Entry 2OT1 (X-ray diffraction, 2.05 A resolution); this record covers chains A and D of the 4 polymer chains in the assembly.

Chain A (and D):
Molecule: Fructose-bisphosphate aldolase A
Organism: Oryctolagus cuniculus
Notes: EC 4.1.2.13; chain D of this document is another copy of the same molecule, construct and numbering; everything in this record applies to it too
UniProt: P00883 (ALDOA_RABIT); residues 1-363 here correspond to UniProt positions 2-364 (UniProt number = residue number + 1)
Amino-acid sequence (363 residues; each row starts with the number of its first residue):
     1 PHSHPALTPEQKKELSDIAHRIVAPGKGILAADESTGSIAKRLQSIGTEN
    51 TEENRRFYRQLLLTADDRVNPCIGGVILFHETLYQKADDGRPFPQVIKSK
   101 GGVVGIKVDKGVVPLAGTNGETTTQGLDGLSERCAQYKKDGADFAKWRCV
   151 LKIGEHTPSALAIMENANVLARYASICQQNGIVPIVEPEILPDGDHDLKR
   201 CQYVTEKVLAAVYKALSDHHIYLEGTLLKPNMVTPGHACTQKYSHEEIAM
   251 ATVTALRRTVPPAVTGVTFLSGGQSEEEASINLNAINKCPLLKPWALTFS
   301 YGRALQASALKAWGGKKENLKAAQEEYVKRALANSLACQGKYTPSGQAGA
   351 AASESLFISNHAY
Disordered / not traced: 346-359 (chain D: 345-358)
Ligand contacts: N3P (N-(4-chlorophenyl)-3-(phosphonooxy)naphthalene-2-carboxamide): Glu34, Arg42, Tyr58, Gly302, Arg303, Gln306, Ala307, Leu310
UniProt features mapped onto this chain:
  - active site: Glu187 (Proton acceptor), Lys229 (Schiff-base intermediate with dihydroxyacetone-P)
  - binding site (beta-D-fructose 1,6-bisphosphate): Arg42, Ser271 to Gly273, Ser300, Arg303
  - site: Cys72 (Essential for substrate cleavage), Lys107 (Essential for substrate cleavage), Lys146 (Alkylation inactivates the enzyme), His361 (Alkylation inactivates the enzyme), Tyr363 (Necessary for preference for fructose 1,6-bisphosphate over fructose 1-phosphate)
  - modified residue: Thr8 (Phosphothreonine), Ser35 (Phosphoserine), Ser38 (Phosphoserine), Lys41 (N6-acetyllysine), Ser45 (Phosphoserine), Lys98 (N6-(2-hydroxyisobutyryl)lysine), Lys107 (N6-acetyllysine), Lys110 (N6-acetyllysine), Ser131 (Phosphoserine), Lys146 (N6-(2-hydroxyisobutyryl)lysine), Ser271 (Phosphoserine), Lys311 (N6-malonyllysine), Lys329 (N6-acetyllysine), Asn360 (Deamidated asparagine)
  - cross-link: Lys41 (Glycyl lysine isopeptide (Lys-Gly) (interchain with G-Cter in SUMO1))

Interface between chain A and chain D:
Pairs across the interface (69; chain A residue first):
  Pro1(A) - Pro158(D)
  Pro1(A) - Ile163(D)
  Pro1(A) - Arg200(D)  hydrogen bond (backbone-side chain)
  Pro1(A) - Tyr203(D)
  His2(A) - Gly154(D)
  His2(A) - Glu155(D)
  His2(A) - Arg200(D)  hydrogen bond
  His2(A) - Tyr203(D)  hydrogen bond (backbone-side chain)
  Ser3(A) - Tyr203(D)
  Pro9(A) - His361(D)
  Lys12(A) - His361(D)
  Lys12(A) - Tyr363(D)  hydrogen bond (side chain-backbone)
  Lys13(A) - His361(D)
  Ser16(A) - His361(D)
  Glu155(A) - His2(D)  salt bridge
  Pro158(A) - Pro1(D)
  Ile163(A) - Pro1(D)
  Arg200(A) - Pro1(D)
  Arg200(A) - His2(D)
  Tyr203(A) - Pro1(D)  hydrophobic
  Tyr203(A) - His2(D)
  Tyr203(A) - Ser3(D)
  Tyr203(A) - His220(D)  hydrogen bond
  Val204(A) - Pro1(D)
  Lys207(A) - Pro1(D)
  Lys207(A) - Ser217(D)  hydrogen bond (side chain-backbone)
  Lys207(A) - His220(D)  hydrogen bond
  Ala210(A) - Lys214(D)
  Ala210(A) - Ser217(D)
  Ala211(A) - Lys214(D)
  Lys214(A) - Ala210(D)
  Lys214(A) - Ala211(D)
  Lys214(A) - Lys214(D)
  Ser217(A) - Lys207(D)  hydrogen bond (backbone-side chain)
  Ser217(A) - Ala210(D)
  His220(A) - Tyr203(D)  hydrogen bond
  His220(A) - Lys207(D)
  Tyr222(A) - Arg258(D)
  Tyr222(A) - His361(D)  hydrogen bond
  Leu223(A) - Arg258(D)
  Glu224(A) - Arg258(D)  salt bridge
  Arg257(A) - Pro261(D)
  Arg257(A) - Pro262(D)
  Arg257(A) - Ala263(D)  hydrogen bond (backbone-backbone)
  Arg258(A) - Tyr222(D)
  Arg258(A) - Leu223(D)
  Arg258(A) - Glu224(D)  salt bridge
  Arg258(A) - Pro261(D)
  Arg258(A) - Ala263(D)
  Val260(A) - Pro262(D)
  Pro261(A) - Arg257(D)
  Pro261(A) - Arg258(D)
  Pro262(A) - Arg257(D)
  Pro262(A) - Val260(D)
  Pro262(A) - Pro262(D)  hydrophobic
  Pro262(A) - Pro294(D)  hydrophobic
  Pro262(A) - Trp295(D)  hydrophobic
  Ala263(A) - Arg257(D)  hydrogen bond (backbone-backbone)
  Ala263(A) - Arg258(D)
  Leu292(A) - Pro294(D)  hydrophobic
  Pro294(A) - Pro262(D)  hydrophobic
  Pro294(A) - Leu292(D)  hydrophobic
  Trp295(A) - Pro262(D)  hydrophobic
  His361(A) - Pro9(D)
  His361(A) - Lys12(D)
  His361(A) - Lys13(D)
  His361(A) - Ser16(D)
  His361(A) - Tyr222(D)  hydrogen bond
  Tyr363(A) - Lys12(D)  hydrogen bond (backbone-side chain)
Interface residues without a listed pair, chain A (37 interface residues in all): Gly154, Thr254, Thr259, Ala362
Interface residues without a listed pair, chain D (37 interface residues in all): Val204, Thr254, Thr259, Ala362

Summary:
The chain A/chain D interface involves 37 residues from each chain; the contacts include 14 hydrogen bonds and
3 salt bridges. Polar pairs include Glu155(A)-His2(D), Glu224(A)-Arg258(D) and Pro1(A)-Arg200(D). Ligands of
chain A: compound N3P.
Both chains are Fructose-bisphosphate aldolase A (Oryctolagus cuniculus). Entry 2OT1
(Fructose-1,6-bisphosphate aldolase from rabbit muscle in complex with naphthol AS-E phosphate, a competitive
inhibitor) was determined by X-ray diffraction (same publication as 2OT0).
